PDB entry 6XLA | electron microscopy, 3.10 A resolution | chains G and H of the 4 polymer chains in the assembly

# Chain G (and H)
Name: MerR family transcriptional regulator EcmrR
Source organism: Escherichia coli
Notes: chain H of this document is another copy of the same molecule, construct and numbering; everything in this record applies to it too
Chain sequence (268 residues; numbered 2 to 269; the number before each row is that of its first residue):
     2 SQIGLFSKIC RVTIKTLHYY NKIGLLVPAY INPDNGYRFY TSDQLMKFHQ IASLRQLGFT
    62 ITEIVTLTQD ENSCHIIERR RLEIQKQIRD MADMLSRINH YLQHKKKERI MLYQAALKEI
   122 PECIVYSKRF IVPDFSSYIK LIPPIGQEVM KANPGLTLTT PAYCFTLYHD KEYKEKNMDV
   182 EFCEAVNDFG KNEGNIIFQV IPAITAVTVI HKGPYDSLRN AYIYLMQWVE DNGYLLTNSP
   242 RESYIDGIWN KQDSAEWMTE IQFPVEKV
Ligand contacts: tetraphenylantimonium ion (118): Y127, I140, I143, G147, A163, C165, F183, E185, Y245, W250

# Chain G / chain H interface
Residue-residue contacts - 55 pairs, chain G then chain H:
  I10(G) with P162(H), hydrophobic
  R12(G) with K119(H); E120(H)
  S43(G) with D247(H), hydrogen bond
  M47(G) with I211(H), hydrophobic
  H50(G) with Q115(H), hydrogen bond (side chain-backbone); T209(H), hydrogen bond
  Q51(G) with Q115(H)
  S54(G) with Q115(H); A116(H), hydrogen bond (side chain-backbone)
  Q57(G) with R98(H), hydrogen bond; L118(H), hydrogen bond (side chain-backbone)
  L58(G) with R98(H)
  N73(G) with R110(H); I111(H)
  C75(G) with K106(H)
  I78(G) with Y102(H), hydrophobic; L103(H), hydrophobic
  R82(G) with L96(H); I99(H); N100(H); L103(H)
  I85(G) with M92(H), hydrophobic
  Q88(G) with M92(H)
  I89(G) with M92(H), hydrophobic
  M92(G) with I85(H), hydrophobic; Q88(H); I89(H), hydrophobic
  M95(G) with R81(H)
  L96(G) with I85(H), hydrophobic; Q86(H); I89(H), hydrophobic
  R98(G) with Q57(H), hydrogen bond; L58(H)
  I99(G) with I78(H)
  N100(G) with R82(H)
  Y102(G) with I78(H), hydrophobic
  L103(G) with I78(H), hydrophobic; E79(H)
  K106(G) with E72(H); C75(H)
  Q115(G) with H50(H), hydrogen bond (backbone-side chain)
  A116(G) with S54(H), hydrogen bond (backbone-side chain)
  A117(G) with H50(H); S54(H)
  L118(G) with Q57(H), hydrogen bond (backbone-side chain)
  K119(G) with H50(H)
  E120(G) with R12(H)
  P162(G) with I10(H), hydrophobic
  T209(G) with H50(H), hydrogen bond
  V210(G) with H50(H)
  K213(G) with D44(H), salt bridge; M47(H)
  D247(G) with S43(H), hydrogen bond
  M259(G) with S43(H)
Also at the interface, not in a pair above, chain G (49 interface residues in all): L6, K9, G59, F60, E79, R81, Q86, A93, I121, P122, T161, I211
Also at the interface, not in a pair above, chain H (50 interface residues in all): L6, K9, L46, L55, G59, A93, M95, A117, I121, P122, V210, M259

# Overview
Chain G and chain H form an interface of 49 and 50 residues respectively, with 12 hydrogen bonds and 1 salt
bridge. Polar contacts include K213(G)-D44(H), S43(G)-D247(H) and H50(G)-Q115(H). Ligands of chain G:
tetraphenylantimonium ion.
Chain G and chain H are both MerR family transcriptional regulator EcmrR (Escherichia coli); the structure,
Cryo-EM structure of EcmrR-DNA complex in EcmrR-RPitc-3nt, was determined by electron microscopy together with
6XL5, 6XL6, 6XL9, 6XLJ, 6XLK, 6XLL, 6XLM and 6XLN from the same study.
